2EQ9 - chains A and B of the 3 polymer chains in the assembly; structure by X-ray diffraction, 2.09 A resolution.

[Chain A (and B)]
Molecule: Pyruvate dehydrogenase complex, dihydrolipoamide dehydrogenase E3 component
Organism: Thermus thermophilus
Notes: EC 1.8.1.4; chain B of this document is another copy of the same molecule, construct and numbering; everything in this record applies to it too
Reference sequence: Q5SLR0 (Q5SLR0_THET8); the construct lacks a stretch of the UniProt sequence and is renumbered around it, so the offset changes along the chain: 4-78 = UniProt 1-75; 80-129 = UniProt 76-125; 134-174 = UniProt 126-166; 175-256 = UniProt 168-249; 2 more segments
Chain sequence (464 residues; row label = number of the first residue in the row; note: 6 numbers in that range are skipped by the numbering (no residue carries them; nothing is unmodelled there); a row labelled like 256A-256B holds insertion residues (256A, then the next letters in order)):
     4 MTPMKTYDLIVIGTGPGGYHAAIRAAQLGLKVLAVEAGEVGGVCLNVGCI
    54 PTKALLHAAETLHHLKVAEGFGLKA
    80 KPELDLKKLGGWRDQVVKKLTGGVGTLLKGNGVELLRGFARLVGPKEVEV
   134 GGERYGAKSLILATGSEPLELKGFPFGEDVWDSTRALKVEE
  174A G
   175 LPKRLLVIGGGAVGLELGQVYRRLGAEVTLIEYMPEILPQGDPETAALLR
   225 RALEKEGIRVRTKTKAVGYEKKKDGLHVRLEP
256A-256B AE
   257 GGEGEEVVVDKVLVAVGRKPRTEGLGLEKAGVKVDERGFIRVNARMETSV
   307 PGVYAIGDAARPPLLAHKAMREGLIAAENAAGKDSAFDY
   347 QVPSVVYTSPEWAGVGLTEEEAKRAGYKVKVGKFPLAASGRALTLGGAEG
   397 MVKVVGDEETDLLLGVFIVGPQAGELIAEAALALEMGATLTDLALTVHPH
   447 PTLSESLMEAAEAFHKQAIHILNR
Not modelled in the structure: 4-6, 470
Cystine bridges: Cys-47/Cys-52
Residues lining bound ligands: FAD (flavin-adenine dinucleotide): Ile-15, Gly-16, Thr-17, Gly-18, Pro-19, Gly-20, Gly-21, Val-38, Glu-39, Ala-40, Gly-41, Glu-42, Gly-45, Val-46, Cys-47, Val-50, Gly-51, Cys-52, Thr-55, Lys-56, Gly-117, Phe-118, Ala-119, Ala-146, Thr-147, Gly-148, Ser-149, Ser-166, Val-187, Arg-274, Arg-277, Leu-281, Ile-312, Gly-313, Asp-314, Leu-320, Leu-321, Ala-322, His-323, Ala-325, Tyr-353

[Chain A / chain B interface]
Pairs across the interface (182):
  Tyr-22(A) / His-466(B)  hydrogen bond
  His-23(A) / Ile-465(B)
  His-23(A) / His-466(B)
  Ile-26(A) / Ile-465(B)  hydrophobic
  Arg-27(A) / Glu-458(B)  salt bridge
  Arg-27(A) / Gln-463(B)  hydrogen bond (side chain-backbone)
  Arg-27(A) / Ile-465(B)
  Gln-30(A) / Gln-463(B)  hydrogen bond (side chain-backbone)
  Gln-30(A) / Ala-464(B)  hydrogen bond (side chain-backbone)
  Gln-30(A) / Asn-469(B)
  Cys-47(A) / His-446(B)
  Cys-52(A) / Pro-447(B)
  Ile-53(A) / Thr-390(B)
  Lys-56(A) / Arg-387(B)
  Lys-56(A) / Thr-390(B)
  Lys-56(A) / Pro-447(B)
  His-60(A) / His-67(B)  hydrogen bond
  His-60(A) / Thr-390(B)
  His-60(A) / Leu-391(B)  hydrogen bond (side chain-backbone)
  Ala-61(A) / Phe-74(B)  hydrophobic
  Thr-64(A) / His-67(B)
  Thr-64(A) / Phe-74(B)
  Thr-64(A) / Leu-76(B)
  His-67(A) / His-60(B)  hydrogen bond
  His-67(A) / Thr-64(B)
  Gly-73(A) / Lys-87(B)
  Gly-73(A) / Trp-91(B)
  Phe-74(A) / Ala-61(B)  hydrophobic
  Phe-74(A) / Thr-64(B)
  Phe-74(A) / Leu-83(B)
  Phe-74(A) / Lys-87(B)
  Phe-74(A) / Leu-88(B)  hydrogen bond (backbone-backbone)
  Phe-74(A) / Trp-91(B)  hydrophobic
  Gly-75(A) / Glu-82(B)
  Gly-75(A) / Leu-83(B)
  Gly-75(A) / Asp-84(B)  hydrogen bond (backbone-backbone)
  Gly-75(A) / Lys-87(B)
  Leu-76(A) / Thr-64(B)
  Leu-76(A) / Pro-81(B)  hydrophobic
  Leu-76(A) / Glu-82(B)
  Leu-76(A) / Leu-83(B)
  Lys-77(A) / Lys-80(B)
  Lys-77(A) / Pro-81(B)
  Lys-77(A) / Glu-82(B)  hydrogen bond (backbone-backbone)
  Ala-78(A) / Pro-81(B)  hydrophobic
  Lys-80(A) / Lys-77(B)
  Lys-80(A) / Ala-78(B)
  Pro-81(A) / Lys-77(B)
  Pro-81(A) / Ala-78(B)  hydrophobic
  Glu-82(A) / Gly-75(B)
  Glu-82(A) / Leu-76(B)
  Glu-82(A) / Lys-77(B)  hydrogen bond (backbone-backbone)
  Leu-83(A) / Phe-74(B)
  Leu-83(A) / Gly-75(B)
  Leu-83(A) / Leu-76(B)
  Asp-84(A) / Gly-75(B)  hydrogen bond (backbone-backbone)
  Lys-87(A) / Gly-73(B)  hydrogen bond (side chain-backbone)
  Lys-87(A) / Gly-75(B)
  Leu-88(A) / Phe-74(B)
  Trp-91(A) / Gly-73(B)
  Trp-91(A) / Phe-74(B)  hydrophobic
  Trp-91(A) / Leu-389(B)
  Trp-91(A) / Thr-390(B)
  Val-95(A) / Leu-389(B)
  Lys-98(A) / Leu-389(B)
  Leu-99(A) / Gly-386(B)
  Leu-99(A) / Leu-389(B)  hydrophobic
  Leu-106(A) / Ile-465(B)
  Leu-106(A) / His-466(B)
  Leu-106(A) / Ile-467(B)
  Gly-109(A) / Leu-468(B)
  Asn-110(A) / Leu-468(B)
  Ala-322(A) / His-446(B)
  His-323(A) / Val-443(B)
  His-323(A) / His-444(B)
  His-323(A) / Pro-445(B)
  His-323(A) / His-446(B)  hydrogen bond (side chain-backbone)
  Met-326(A) / His-446(B)
  Arg-327(A) / Ala-440(B)  hydrogen bond (side chain-backbone)
  Arg-327(A) / Leu-441(B)  hydrogen bond (side chain-backbone)
  Arg-327(A) / Thr-442(B)
  Arg-327(A) / Val-443(B)
  Arg-327(A) / Met-454(B)
  Leu-330(A) / Ile-465(B)  hydrophobic
  Tyr-345(A) / Leu-441(B)
  Tyr-345(A) / Val-443(B)  hydrophobic
  Gln-347(A) / Val-443(B)
  Pro-349(A) / Val-443(B)
  Pro-349(A) / Pro-445(B)
  Val-351(A) / Pro-445(B)  hydrophobic
  Tyr-353(A) / Arg-387(B)
  Tyr-353(A) / His-446(B)
  Tyr-353(A) / Pro-447(B)  hydrogen bond (side chain-backbone)
  Tyr-353(A) / Thr-448(B)
  Gly-386(A) / Leu-99(B)
  Arg-387(A) / Lys-56(B)
  Arg-387(A) / Tyr-353(B)
  Leu-389(A) / Trp-91(B)
  Leu-389(A) / Val-95(B)
  Leu-389(A) / Lys-98(B)
  Leu-389(A) / Leu-99(B)  hydrophobic
  Thr-390(A) / Ile-53(B)
  Thr-390(A) / Lys-56(B)
  Thr-390(A) / Ala-57(B)
  Thr-390(A) / His-60(B)
  Thr-390(A) / Trp-91(B)
  Leu-391(A) / His-60(B)  hydrogen bond (backbone-side chain)
  Gln-418(A) / Gln-418(B)
  Gly-420(A) / Pro-445(B)
  Gly-420(A) / Thr-448(B)
  Glu-421(A) / Leu-422(B)
  Glu-421(A) / Thr-448(B)
  Glu-421(A) / Leu-449(B)  hydrogen bond (side chain-backbone)
  Glu-421(A) / Ser-450(B)  hydrogen bond (side chain-backbone)
  Leu-422(A) / Glu-421(B)
  Ile-423(A) / Pro-445(B)  hydrophobic
  Ala-424(A) / Glu-425(B)
  Ala-424(A) / His-444(B)
  Ala-424(A) / Ser-450(B)
  Glu-425(A) / Ala-424(B)
  Glu-425(A) / Glu-425(B)
  Glu-425(A) / Leu-428(B)
  Ala-427(A) / Thr-442(B)
  Leu-428(A) / Glu-425(B)
  Leu-428(A) / Ala-429(B)  hydrophobic
  Leu-428(A) / Thr-442(B)
  Ala-429(A) / Leu-428(B)  hydrophobic
  Glu-431(A) / Thr-442(B)
  Met-432(A) / Met-432(B)
  Met-432(A) / Ala-434(B)  hydrophobic
  Met-432(A) / Asp-438(B)
  Ala-434(A) / Met-432(B)  hydrophobic
  Asp-438(A) / Met-432(B)
  Ala-440(A) / Arg-327(B)  hydrogen bond (backbone-side chain)
  Leu-441(A) / Arg-327(B)  hydrogen bond (backbone-side chain)
  Leu-441(A) / Tyr-345(B)
  Thr-442(A) / Arg-327(B)
  Thr-442(A) / Ala-427(B)
  Thr-442(A) / Leu-428(B)
  Thr-442(A) / Glu-431(B)
  Val-443(A) / His-323(B)
  Val-443(A) / Arg-327(B)
  Val-443(A) / Tyr-345(B)  hydrophobic
  Val-443(A) / Gln-347(B)
  Val-443(A) / Pro-349(B)
  His-444(A) / His-323(B)
  His-444(A) / Ala-424(B)
  Pro-445(A) / His-323(B)
  Pro-445(A) / Pro-349(B)  hydrophobic
  Pro-445(A) / Val-351(B)  hydrophobic
  Pro-445(A) / Gly-420(B)
  Pro-445(A) / Ile-423(B)  hydrophobic
  His-446(A) / Cys-47(B)
  His-446(A) / Ala-322(B)
  His-446(A) / His-323(B)  hydrogen bond (backbone-side chain)
  His-446(A) / Met-326(B)
  His-446(A) / Tyr-353(B)
  Pro-447(A) / Cys-52(B)
  Pro-447(A) / Lys-56(B)
  Pro-447(A) / Tyr-353(B)  hydrogen bond (backbone-side chain)
  Thr-448(A) / Tyr-353(B)
  Thr-448(A) / Gly-420(B)
  Thr-448(A) / Glu-421(B)
  Leu-449(A) / Glu-421(B)  hydrogen bond (backbone-side chain)
  Ser-450(A) / Glu-421(B)  hydrogen bond (backbone-side chain)
  Ser-450(A) / Ala-424(B)
  Glu-451(A) / Met-326(B)
  Gln-463(A) / Arg-27(B)  hydrogen bond (backbone-side chain)
  Gln-463(A) / Gln-30(B)
  Ala-464(A) / Gln-30(B)  hydrogen bond (backbone-side chain)
  Ile-465(A) / His-23(B)
  Ile-465(A) / Ile-26(B)
  Ile-465(A) / Arg-27(B)
  Ile-465(A) / Leu-106(B)
  Ile-465(A) / Leu-330(B)  hydrophobic
  His-466(A) / Tyr-22(B)  hydrogen bond
  His-466(A) / His-23(B)
  His-466(A) / Leu-106(B)
  His-466(A) / Met-326(B)
  Leu-468(A) / Gly-109(B)
  Leu-468(A) / Asn-110(B)
  Asn-469(A) / Gln-30(B)
Also at the interface, not in a pair above, chain A (92 interface residues in all): Ala-57, Leu-65, Leu-68, Ala-71, Glu-72, Glu-357, Gly-392, Gly-433, Leu-439, Met-454, Glu-458, Ile-467
Also at the interface, not in a pair above, chain B (91 interface residues in all): Leu-65, Leu-68, Ala-71, Glu-72, Glu-357, Gly-392, Gly-433, Glu-451

[In short]
The interface between chain A and chain B involves 92 residues on one side and 91 on the other; the contacts
include 29 hydrogen bonds and 1 salt bridge. Polar contacts include Arg-27(A)/Glu-458(B), Tyr-22(A)/His-466(B)
and Arg-27(A)/Gln-463(B). Ligands of chain A: flavin-adenine dinucleotide.
Both chains are Pyruvate dehydrogenase complex, dihydrolipoamide dehydrogenase E3 component (Thermus
thermophilus). Entry 2EQ9 (Crystal structure of lipoamide dehydrogenase from thermus thermophilus HB8 with
psbdb) was determined by X-ray diffraction.
